6RRC - chains C and B; structure by X-ray diffraction, 2.37 A resolution.

[Chain C]
Molecule: Cohesin subunit SA-1
Organism: Homo sapiens
UniProt: Q8WVM7 (STAG1_HUMAN); residues 86-420 here = UniProt positions 86-420
Amino-acid sequence (339 residues; row label = number of the first residue in the row):
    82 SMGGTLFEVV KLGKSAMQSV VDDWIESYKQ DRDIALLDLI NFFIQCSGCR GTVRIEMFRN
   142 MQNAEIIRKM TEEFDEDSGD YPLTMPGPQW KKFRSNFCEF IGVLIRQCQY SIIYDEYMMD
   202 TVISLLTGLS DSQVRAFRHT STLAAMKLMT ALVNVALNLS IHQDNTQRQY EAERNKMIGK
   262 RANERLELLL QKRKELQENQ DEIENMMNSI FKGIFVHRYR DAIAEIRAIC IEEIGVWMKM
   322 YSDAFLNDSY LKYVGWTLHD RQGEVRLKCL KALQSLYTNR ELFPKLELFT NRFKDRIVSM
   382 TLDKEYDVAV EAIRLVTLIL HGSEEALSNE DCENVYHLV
Unresolved in the structure: 82-83, 258-262, 420
Differences from the reference sequence: expression tag (82-85)
UniProt features mapped onto this chain:
  - natural variant: Gln214 (Q214R: In MRD47), Arg216 (R216G: In MRD47), His220 (H220R: In MRD47), Lys333 (K333Q: In MRD47), Leu351 (L351W: In MRD47), Arg373 (R373Q: In MRD47), Arg377 (R377C: Found in a patient with cohesinopathy)

[Chain B]
Molecule: Double-strand-break repair protein rad21 homolog
UniProt: O60216 (RAD21_HUMAN); residues 321-345 here = UniProt positions 321-345
Amino-acid sequence (25 residues; row label = number of the first residue in the row):
   321 KRKLIVDSVK ELDSKTIRAQ LSDYS
Unresolved in the structure: 321, 340-345

[Chain C / chain B interface]
Residue-residue contacts (36):
  Thr152(C) - Arg322(B)  hydrogen bond (backbone-side chain)
  Glu153(C) - Arg322(B)
  Phe155(C) - Leu324(B)  hydrophobic
  Glu157(C) - Arg322(B)  salt bridge
  Glu157(C) - Lys323(B)
  Glu157(C) - Leu324(B)  hydrogen bond (side chain-backbone)
  Asp158(C) - Lys323(B)
  Ser159(C) - Lys323(B)
  Gly160(C) - Lys323(B)  hydrogen bond (backbone-backbone)
  Gly160(C) - Ile325(B)
  Asp212(C) - Lys330(B)  salt bridge
  Ser213(C) - Lys330(B)
  Gln214(C) - Val326(B)
  Gln214(C) - Asp327(B)  hydrogen bond (backbone-backbone)
  Gln214(C) - Ser328(B)
  Gln214(C) - Lys330(B)
  Val215(C) - Leu324(B)  hydrophobic
  Val215(C) - Ile325(B)
  Arg216(C) - Ile325(B)  hydrogen bond (backbone-backbone)
  Arg216(C) - Asp327(B)  salt bridge
  Arg219(C) - Asp327(B)  salt bridge
  His298(C) - Glu331(B)
  Arg299(C) - Lys330(B)  hydrogen bond (side chain-backbone)
  Arg299(C) - Glu331(B)  salt bridge
  Arg301(C) - Glu331(B)  salt bridge
  Arg301(C) - Leu332(B)  hydrogen bond (side chain-backbone)
  Arg301(C) - Ser334(B)
  Asp302(C) - Lys330(B)
  Asp302(C) - Leu332(B)
  Ala303(C) - Val329(B)
  Ala303(C) - Lys330(B)  hydrogen bond (backbone-backbone)
  Ala303(C) - Glu331(B)
  Ala303(C) - Leu332(B)  hydrophobic
  Ile304(C) - Asp327(B)
  Arg308(C) - Leu332(B)
  His340(C) - Ala339(B)
Also at the interface, not in a pair above, chain B (14 interface residues in all): Asp333

[In short]
21 residues of chain C and 14 residues of chain B are in contact; the contacts include 8 hydrogen bonds and 6
salt bridges. Polar contacts include Glu157(C)-Arg322(B), Asp212(C)-Lys330(B) and Arg216(C)-Asp327(B).
Chain C is Cohesin subunit SA-1 (Homo sapiens) and chain B is Double-strand-break repair protein rad21
homolog; the structure, Crystal structure of the N-terminal region of human cohesin subunit STAG1 in complex
with RAD21 peptide, was determined by X-ray diffraction together with 6RRK, 6R7O and 6QB5 from the same study.
